Entry 8KER (electron microscopy, 2.95 A resolution); this record covers chains D and E of the 9 polymer chains in the assembly.

== Chain D ==
Protein: PW5-535 light chain
Source organism: Homo sapiens
Amino-acid sequence (215 residues; row label = number of the first residue in the row):
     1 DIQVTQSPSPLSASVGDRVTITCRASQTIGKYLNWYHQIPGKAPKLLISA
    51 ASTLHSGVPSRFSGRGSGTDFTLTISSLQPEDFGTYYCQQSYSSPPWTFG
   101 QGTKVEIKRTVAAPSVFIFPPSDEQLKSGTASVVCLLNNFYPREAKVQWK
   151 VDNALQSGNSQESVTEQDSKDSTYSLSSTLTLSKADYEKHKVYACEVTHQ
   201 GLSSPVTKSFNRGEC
Unresolved in the structure: 213-215
Cystine bridges: Cys23-Cys88, Cys135-Cys195

== Chain E ==
Protein: PW5-535 heavy chain
Source organism: Homo sapiens
Amino-acid sequence (450 residues; each row starts with the number of its first residue):
     1 EVRLVESGGGLVQPGGSLRLSCAASGFTFRNYDIHWVRQTTGKGLEWVSA
    51 VGTSGDTYYLDSVKGRFTISREDAKKSVYLQMNSLRAGDTAMYYCVRGDA
   101 SPDNIYYYMDVWGTGTRVIVSSTKGPSVFPLAPSSKSTSGGTAALGCLVK
   151 DYFPEPVTVSWNSGALTSGVHTFPAVLQSSGLYSLSSVVTVPSSSLGTQT
   201 YICNVNHKPSNTKVDKKVEPKSCDKTHTCPPCPAPELLGGPSVFLFPPKP
   251 KDTLMISRTPEVTCVVVDVSHEDPEVKFNWYVDGVEVHNAKTKPREEQYN
   301 STYRVVSVLTVLHQDWLNGKEYKCKVSNKALPAPIEKTISKAKGQPREPQ
   351 VYTLPPSRDELTKNQVSLTCLVKGFYPSDIAVEWESNGQPENNYKTTPPV
   401 LDSDGSFFLYSKLTVDKSRWQQGNVFSCSVLHEALHSHYTQKSLSLSPGK
Unresolved in the structure: 219-450
Cystine bridges: Cys22-Cys95, Cys147-Cys203

== Chain D / chain E interface ==
Contacting residue pairs (52):
  Lys31(D) with Tyr106(E)
  Tyr32(D) with Tyr106(E), hydrophobic
  Asn34(D) with Tyr107(E), hydrogen bond (side chain-backbone); Tyr108(E)
  Tyr36(D) with Tyr108(E), hydrogen bond (side chain-backbone); Met109(E); Trp112(E), hydrophobic
  Gln38(D) with Gln39(E)
  Ala43(D) with Tyr94(E), hydrophobic; Gly113(E)
  Pro44(D) with Trp112(E)
  Leu46(D) with Tyr108(E); Asp110(E)
  Ser49(D) with Tyr108(E)
  Ala50(D) with Tyr106(E), hydrophobic
  His55(D) with Tyr108(E); Asp110(E), salt bridge
  Tyr87(D) with Lys43(E); Gly44(E)
  Gln89(D) with Tyr108(E); Met109(E)
  Pro96(D) with Leu60(E), hydrophobic
  Trp97(D) with His35(E); Val48(E), hydrophobic; Met109(E), hydrophobic
  Phe99(D) with Leu45(E), hydrophobic; Met109(E), hydrophobic
  Phe117(D) with Pro133(E), hydrophobic; Ser135(E); Thr138(E)
  Phe119(D) with Leu131(E), hydrophobic; Pro133(E), hydrophobic; Ala144(E)
  Pro120(D) with Leu131(E)
  Ser122(D) with Pro130(E)
  Glu124(D) with Val128(E); Phe129(E); Pro130(E)
  Gln125(D) with Phe129(E)
  Ser132(D) with Leu148(E)
  Leu136(D) with Phe173(E), hydrophobic
  Asn138(D) with Phe173(E)
  Gln161(D) with Val176(E)
  Ser163(D) with Pro174(E); Val176(E)
  Val164(D) with Pro174(E)
  Thr165(D) with Thr172(E); Phe173(E); Pro174(E)
  Ser175(D) with Phe173(E)
  Ser177(D) with Phe173(E)
  Lys208(D) with Ser137(E)
Interface residues without a listed pair, chain D (39 interface residues in all): Lys45, Ser91, Pro95, Ser115, Thr130, Val134, Leu176
Interface residues without a listed pair, chain E (38 interface residues in all): Tyr59, Ile105, Thr114, Ser139, Thr142, Lys150, His171, Ser186, Val188

== Overview ==
Chain D and chain E form an interface of 39 and 38 residues respectively; the contacts include 2 hydrogen
bonds and 1 salt bridge. Polar pairs include His55(D)-Asp110(E), Asn34(D)-Tyr107(E) and Tyr36(D)-Tyr108(E).
Chain D is PW5-535 light chain and chain E is PW5-535 heavy chain, both from Homo sapiens; the structure,
Structure of SARS-CoV-2 XBB Variant Spike protein complexed with broadly neutralizing antibody PW5-535, was
determined by electron microscopy (same publication as 8KDR, 8KDS and 8KEK).
